6EIW - chains B and C of the 4 polymer chains in the assembly; structure by electron microscopy, 3.87 A resolution.

# Chain B
Protein: structural protein VP2
From: Sacbrood virus
UniProt: A0A223DN66 (A0A223DN66_9VIRU); residues 41-239 here correspond to UniProt positions 193-391 (UniProt number = residue number + 152)
Chain sequence (199 residues; each row starts with the number of its first residue):
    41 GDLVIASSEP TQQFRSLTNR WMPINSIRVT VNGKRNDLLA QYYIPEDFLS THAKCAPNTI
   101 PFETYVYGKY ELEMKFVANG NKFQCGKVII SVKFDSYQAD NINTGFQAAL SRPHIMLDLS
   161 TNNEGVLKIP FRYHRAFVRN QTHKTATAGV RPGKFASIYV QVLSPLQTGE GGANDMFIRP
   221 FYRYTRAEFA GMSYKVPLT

# Chain C
Protein: structural protein VP3
From: Sacbrood virus
UniProt: A0A2I6HDZ6 (A0A2I6HDZ6_9VIRU); residues 1-273 here correspond to UniProt positions 429-701 (UniProt number = residue number + 428)
Chain sequence (273 residues; numbered 1 to 273; the number before each row is that of its first residue):
     1 DKPKDVSSIT IIPKPRLGFP HGKGKSDAVA MRVNPVALTS FQDVSAYPDE PRTTLDIARI
    61 WGLRSTFNWG SGDEHGKELF NTVLDPGLRF YDQDYEGQIT PMEYVTGLYN FWSGPIELRF
   121 DFVSNAFHTG TVIISAEYNR SSTNTDECQS HSTYTKTFHL GEQKSVHFTV PYIYDTVVRR
   181 NTASAYLPVT DYDKVDNVSR AQAMGIRAES KMRVKVRVVN VLRPVASTTS TIEVLVYMRG
   241 GKNYALHGLK QSTYWPSNSV VPIDSFPPDG YDP

# Chain B / chain C interface
Pairs across the interface (46):
  G41(B) - D43(C)
  R75(B) - T66(C)  hydrogen bond
  R75(B) - E233(C)  salt bridge
  R75(B) - L235(C)
  N76(B) - Q98(C)  hydrogen bond
  K122(B) - N125(C)  hydrogen bond (backbone-side chain)
  F123(B) - N125(C)
  F123(B) - F127(C)  hydrophobic
  F123(B) - S227(C)
  F123(B) - T228(C)  hydrogen bond (backbone-side chain)
  Q124(B) - N125(C)  hydrogen bond (backbone-side chain)
  C125(B) - V123(C)
  C125(B) - S124(C)
  C125(B) - T229(C)
  G126(B) - V123(C)
  N141(B) - N258(C)
  I142(B) - S259(C)
  G145(B) - Q98(C)
  F146(B) - L63(C)  hydrophobic
  F146(B) - Q98(C)  hydrogen bond (backbone-side chain)
  Q147(B) - G62(C)
  Q147(B) - L63(C)  hydrogen bond (side chain-backbone)
  Q147(B) - Q98(C)  hydrogen bond (side chain-backbone)
  Q147(B) - I99(C)
  Q147(B) - T100(C)
  L150(B) - L63(C)  hydrophobic
  L150(B) - Y237(C)  hydrophobic
  S151(B) - P101(C)
  M156(B) - Y237(C)
  D158(B) - K164(C)  salt bridge
  S160(B) - S124(C)
  S160(B) - K164(C)  hydrogen bond
  T161(B) - K164(C)
  R172(B) - Y47(C)
  R172(B) - D49(C)  salt bridge
  R172(B) - E50(C)  salt bridge
  L203(B) - Y237(C)
  S204(B) - V123(C)
  S204(B) - E233(C)  hydrogen bond
  P205(B) - E233(C)
  Q207(B) - T231(C)
  Q207(B) - I232(C)
  T208(B) - T229(C)
  G209(B) - S227(C)
  G209(B) - T228(C)
  E210(B) - A226(C)
Interface residues without a listed pair, chain B (30 interface residues in all): D42, K127, F171
Interface residues without a listed pair, chain C (30 interface residues in all): I60, W61, F122

# In short
The chain B/chain C interface involves 30 residues from each chain, with 10 hydrogen bonds and 4 salt bridges.
Polar contacts include R75(B)-E233(C), D158(B)-K164(C) and R172(B)-D49(C).
Chain B is structural protein VP2 and chain C is structural protein VP3, both from Sacbrood virus; the
structure, Sacbrood virus of honeybee empty particle, was determined by electron microscopy, deposited
together with 5LSF, 5OYP, 6EGV, 6EGX and 6EH1.
